PDB entry 1PZG | X-ray diffraction, 1.60 A resolution | chains B and C of the 4 polymer chains in the assembly

== Chain B (and C) ==
Protein: lactate dehydrogenase
Organism: Toxoplasma gondii
Notes: EC 1.1.1.27; chain C of this document is another copy of the same molecule, construct and numbering; everything in this record applies to it too
UniProt: P90613 (P90613_TOXGO); the construct has insertions or renumbered stretches relative to UniProt, so the offset changes along the chain: 12-33 = UniProt 1-22; 35-47 = UniProt 23-35; 49-72 = UniProt 36-59; 74-81 = UniProt 62-69; 11 more segments
Chain sequence (331 residues; each row starts with the number of its first residue; note: 17 numbers in that range are skipped by the numbering (no residue carries them; nothing is unmodelled there); a row labelled like 73A-73B holds insertion residues (73A, then the next letters in order)):
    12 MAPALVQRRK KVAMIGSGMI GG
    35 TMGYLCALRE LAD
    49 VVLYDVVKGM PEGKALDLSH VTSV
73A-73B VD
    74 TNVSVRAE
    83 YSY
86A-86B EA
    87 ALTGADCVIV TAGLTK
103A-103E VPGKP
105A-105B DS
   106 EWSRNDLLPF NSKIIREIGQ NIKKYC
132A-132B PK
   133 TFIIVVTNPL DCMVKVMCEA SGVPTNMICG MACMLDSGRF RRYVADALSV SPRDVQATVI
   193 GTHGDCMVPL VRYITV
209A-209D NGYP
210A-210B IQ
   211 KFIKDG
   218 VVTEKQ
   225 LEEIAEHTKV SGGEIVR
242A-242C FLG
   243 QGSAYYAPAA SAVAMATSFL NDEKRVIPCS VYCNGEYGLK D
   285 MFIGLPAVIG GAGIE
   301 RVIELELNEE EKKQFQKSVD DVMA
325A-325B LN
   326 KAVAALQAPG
Not modelled in the structure: 12-13, 335 (chain C: 12-14, 333-335)
Sequence notes: modified residue (150); cloning artifact (334-335)
Modified residues: Cys150 (s,s-(2-hydroxyethyl)thiocysteine; CME)
Small-molecule neighbours: 3-acetylpyridine adenine dinucleotide (A3D): Gly27, Ser28, Gly29, Met30, Ile31, Gly32, Tyr52, Asp53, Val54, Val55, Met58, Tyr85, Thr97, Ala98, Gly99, Leu100, Thr101, Leu112, Asn116, Ile119, Val138, Thr139, Asn140, Leu142, Met163, Ala164, Leu167, His195, Ser245, Ala246, Pro250

== Chain B / chain C interface ==
Residue-residue contacts (56; chain B residue first):
  Arg173(B) - Arg185(C)
  Ser181(B) - Lys266(C)
  Val182(B) - Lys266(C)
  Val182(B) - Val268(C)  hydrophobic
  Val182(B) - Val292(C)  hydrophobic
  Ser183(B) - Glu265(C)
  Ser183(B) - Lys266(C)  hydrogen bond (backbone-backbone)
  Arg185(B) - Arg173(C)
  Arg185(B) - Arg185(C)
  Arg185(B) - Arg267(C)
  Asp186(B) - Arg267(C)  salt bridge
  Asp186(B) - Val268(C)  hydrogen bond (side chain-backbone)
  Gln188(B) - Gln188(C)
  Gln188(B) - Asn209A(C)
  Gln188(B) - Gly209B(C)
  Thr190(B) - Asn209A(C)
  Thr190(B) - Tyr209C(C)  hydrogen bond
  Tyr205(B) - Gly209B(C)
  Tyr205(B) - Pro209D(C)
  Thr207(B) - Gly209B(C)
  Val208(B) - Val268(C)  hydrophobic
  Asn209A(B) - Gln188(C)
  Asn209A(B) - Thr190(C)
  Asn209A(B) - Val268(C)
  Gly209B(B) - Gln188(C)
  Gly209B(B) - Tyr205(C)
  Gly209B(B) - Thr207(C)
  Tyr209C(B) - Thr190(C)  hydrogen bond
  Tyr209C(B) - Val268(C)  hydrophobic
  Tyr209C(B) - Pro290(C)
  Tyr209C(B) - Ile303(C)  hydrophobic
  Tyr209C(B) - Leu305(C)  hydrophobic
  Pro209D(B) - Tyr205(C)
  Lys211(B) - Glu304(C)  hydrogen bond (side chain-backbone)
  Phe212(B) - Arg301(C)
  Phe212(B) - Ile303(C)  hydrophobic
  Asp215(B) - Arg301(C)  salt bridge
  Glu265(B) - Ser183(C)
  Lys266(B) - Ser181(C)
  Lys266(B) - Val182(C)
  Lys266(B) - Ser183(C)  hydrogen bond (backbone-backbone)
  Arg267(B) - Asp186(C)  salt bridge
  Val268(B) - Val182(C)  hydrophobic
  Val268(B) - Asp186(C)  hydrogen bond (backbone-side chain)
  Val268(B) - Val208(C)  hydrophobic
  Val268(B) - Asn209A(C)
  Val268(B) - Tyr209C(C)  hydrophobic
  Pro290(B) - Tyr209C(C)
  Val292(B) - Val182(C)  hydrophobic
  Arg301(B) - Val218(C)
  Ile303(B) - Phe212(C)  hydrophobic
  Glu304(B) - Lys211(C)  salt bridge
  Glu304(B) - Asp215(C)
  Leu305(B) - Tyr209C(C)  hydrophobic
  Glu306(B) - Lys211(C)
  Glu306(B) - Lys214(C)  salt bridge
Other interface residues (no listed pair), chain B (31 interface residues in all): Val218, Pro270
Other interface residues (no listed pair), chain C (32 interface residues in all): Pro270, Glu306

== In short ==
31 residues of chain B face 32 of chain C across their interface, with 7 hydrogen bonds and 5 salt bridges.
Polar pairs include Asp186(B)-Arg267(C), Asp215(B)-Arg301(C) and Glu304(B)-Lys211(C). Bound to chain B:
3-acetylpyridine adenine dinucleotide.
Both chains are lactate dehydrogenase (Toxoplasma gondii). Entry 1PZG (T.gondii LDH1 complexed with APAD and
sulfate at 1.6 Angstroms) was determined by X-ray diffraction, deposited together with 1PZE, 1PZF and 1PZH.
